6XQG - chain A; structure by X-ray diffraction, 2.15 A resolution.

== Chain A ==
Name: GH16 family protein
Organism: uncultured bacterium
Notes: EC 3.2.1.39
UniProtKB: A0A0B5H9B3 (A0A0B5H9B3_9BACT); residues 2-266 here correspond to UniProt positions 1-265 (UniProt number = residue number - 1)
Amino-acid sequence (269 residues; row label = number of the first residue in the row; numbers below 1 keep their minus sign (Gly-2 is residue -2)):
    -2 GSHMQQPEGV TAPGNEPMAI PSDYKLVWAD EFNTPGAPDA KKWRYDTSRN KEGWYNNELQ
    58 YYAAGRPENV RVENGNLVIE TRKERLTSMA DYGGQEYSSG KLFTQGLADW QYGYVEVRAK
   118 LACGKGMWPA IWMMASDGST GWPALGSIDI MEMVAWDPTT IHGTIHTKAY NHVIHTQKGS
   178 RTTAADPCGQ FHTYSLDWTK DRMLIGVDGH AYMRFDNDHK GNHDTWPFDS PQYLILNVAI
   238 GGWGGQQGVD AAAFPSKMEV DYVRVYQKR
Unresolved in the structure: -2 to 7, 169-172, 242-245, 266
Construct notes: expression tag (-2 to 1); engineered mutation Ser144 (Glu143 in A0A0B5H9B3)
Cystine bridges: Cys120-Cys185
Bound ions: Ca2+: Glu28, Gly72, Asp258
From the paper describing this entry:
  - catalytic residues: Asp146 (proposed by the authors, not directly observed)
  - specificity-determining residues: Trp129 (from molecular simulation)

== Overview ==
Glu28, Gly72 and Asp258 form the Ca2+ site. The paper reports the catalytic residue Asp146; the specificity
determinant Trp129.
Chain A is GH16 family protein (uncultured bacterium); the structure, Crystal structure of SCLam E144S mutant,
a non-specific endo-beta-1,3(4)-glucanase from family GH16, co-crystallized with
1,3-beta-D-cellobiosyl-cellobiose, presenting ..., was determined by X-ray diffraction, deposited together
with 6XOF, 6XQF, 6XQH, 6XQL and 6XQM.
